PDB entry 7ADC | electron microscopy, 4.00 A resolution | chains Y and R of the 15 polymer chains in the assembly

# Chain Y
Name: DNA-directed RNA polymerase subunit beta'
From: Escherichia coli
Notes: EC 2.7.7.6
UniProtKB: C3SIA2 (C3SIA2_ECOLX); residue numbers follow UniProt; this construct covers 1-1407
Chain sequence (1416 residues; numbered 1 to 1416; the number before each row is that of its first residue):
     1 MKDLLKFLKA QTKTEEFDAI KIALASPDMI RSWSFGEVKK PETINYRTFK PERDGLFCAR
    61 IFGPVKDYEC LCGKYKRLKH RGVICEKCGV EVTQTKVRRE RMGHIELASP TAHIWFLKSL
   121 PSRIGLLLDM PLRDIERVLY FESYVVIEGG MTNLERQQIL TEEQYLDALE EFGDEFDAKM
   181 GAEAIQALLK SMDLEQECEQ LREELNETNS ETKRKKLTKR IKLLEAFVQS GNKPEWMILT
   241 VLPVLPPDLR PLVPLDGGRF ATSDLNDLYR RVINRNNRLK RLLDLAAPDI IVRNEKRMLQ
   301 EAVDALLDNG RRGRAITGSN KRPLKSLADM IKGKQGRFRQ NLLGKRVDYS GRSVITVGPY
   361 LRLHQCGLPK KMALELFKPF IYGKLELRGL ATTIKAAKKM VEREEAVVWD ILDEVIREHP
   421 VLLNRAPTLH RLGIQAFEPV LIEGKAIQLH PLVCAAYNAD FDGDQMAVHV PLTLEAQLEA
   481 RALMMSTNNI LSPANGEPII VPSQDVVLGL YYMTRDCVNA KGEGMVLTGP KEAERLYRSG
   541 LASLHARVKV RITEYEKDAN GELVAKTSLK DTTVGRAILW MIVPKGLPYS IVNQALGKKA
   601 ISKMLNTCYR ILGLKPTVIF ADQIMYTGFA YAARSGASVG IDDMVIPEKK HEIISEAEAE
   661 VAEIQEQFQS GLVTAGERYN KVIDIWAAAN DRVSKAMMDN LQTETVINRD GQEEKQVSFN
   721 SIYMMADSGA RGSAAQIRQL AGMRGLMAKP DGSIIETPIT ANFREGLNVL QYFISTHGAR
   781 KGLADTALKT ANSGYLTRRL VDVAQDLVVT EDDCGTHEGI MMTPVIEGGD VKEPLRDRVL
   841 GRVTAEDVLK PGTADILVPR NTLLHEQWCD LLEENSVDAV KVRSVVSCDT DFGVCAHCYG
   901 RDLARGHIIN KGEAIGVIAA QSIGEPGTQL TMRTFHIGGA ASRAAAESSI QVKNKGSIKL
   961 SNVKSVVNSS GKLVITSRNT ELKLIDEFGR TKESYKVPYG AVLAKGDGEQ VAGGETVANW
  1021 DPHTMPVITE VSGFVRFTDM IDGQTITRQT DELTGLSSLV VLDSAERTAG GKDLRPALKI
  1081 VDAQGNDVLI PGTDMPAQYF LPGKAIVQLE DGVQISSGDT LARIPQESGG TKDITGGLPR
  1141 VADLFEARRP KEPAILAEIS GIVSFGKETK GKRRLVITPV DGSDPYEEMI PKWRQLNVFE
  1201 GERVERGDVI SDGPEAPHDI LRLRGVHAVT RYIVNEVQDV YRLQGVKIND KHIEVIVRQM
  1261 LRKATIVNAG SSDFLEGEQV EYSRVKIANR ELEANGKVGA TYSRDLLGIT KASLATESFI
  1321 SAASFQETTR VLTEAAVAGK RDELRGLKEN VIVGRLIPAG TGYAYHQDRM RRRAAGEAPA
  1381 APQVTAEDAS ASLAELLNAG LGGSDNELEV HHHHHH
Unresolved in the structure: 1-15, 1374-1416
Construct notes: expression tag (1408-1416)
Ion coordination: Zn2+ site 1: Cys70, Cys72, Cys88; Mg2+: Asp460, Asp462, Asp464 (shared with C99(R) of chain R); Zn2+ site 2: Cys814, Cys888, Cys895, Cys898
From the paper describing this entry:
  - mutagenesis - C72H, C85H, E86K: decreased growth in response to rhoY80C

# Chain R
Molecule: rut RNA
Sequence (99 nucleotides; row label = number of the first residue in the row):
     1 GGGAUAACCC CGCUCUUACA CAUUCCAGCC CUGAAAAAGG GCAUCAAAUU AAACCACACC
    61 UAUGGUGUAU GUCAAAUUAA ACCACACCUG GCGUGUGGC
Unresolved in the structure: 1-18, 27-79
Ion coordination: Mg2+: C99 (shared with Asp460(Y), Asp462(Y), Asp464(Y) of chain Y)

# Interface between chain Y and chain R
Residue-residue contacts (15):
  Arg77(Y) with C25(R), hydrogen bond to the phosphate; C26(R), salt bridge to the phosphate
  Lys79(Y) with U24(R), phosphate contact
  Val253(Y) with U89(R), base contact
  Pro254(Y) with U89(R), base contact
  Ala261(Y) with G91(R), base contact
  Thr262(Y) with G91(R), base contact
  Arg322(Y) with C92(R), hydrogen bond to the base; G93(R), hydrogen bond to the sugar
  Lys325(Y) with C92(R), phosphate contact
  Met330(Y) with C92(R), phosphate contact
  Gln335(Y) with G93(R), hydrogen bond to the phosphate
  Arg346(Y) with G90(R), base contact
  Asp462(Y) with C99(R), phosphate contact
  Asp464(Y) with C99(R), hydrogen bond to the sugar
Other interface residues (no listed pair), chain Y (17 interface residues in all): Pro251, Leu255, Arg425, Asp460

# Overview
Chain Y and chain R form an interface of 17 and 9 residues respectively, with 5 hydrogen bonds and 1 salt
bridge. Among the polar pairs are Arg322(Y)-C92(R), Arg322(Y)-G93(R) and Asp464(Y)-C99(R). The paper reports
that C72H, C85H and E86K of chain Y reduce growth in response to rhoY80C.
Chain Y is DNA-directed RNA polymerase subunit beta' (Escherichia coli) and chain R is rut RNA; the structure,
Transcription termination intermediate complex 3 delta NusG, was determined by electron microscopy, deposited
together with 6Z9P, 6Z9Q, 6Z9R, 6Z9S, 6Z9T, 7ADB, 7ADD and 7ADE.
